Entry 8HOK (X-ray diffraction, 2.15 A resolution); this record covers chain A.

# Chain A
Name: UGT71AP2
From: Scutellaria baicalensis
Amino-acid sequence (464 residues; each row starts with the number of its first residue; numbering starts at 0):
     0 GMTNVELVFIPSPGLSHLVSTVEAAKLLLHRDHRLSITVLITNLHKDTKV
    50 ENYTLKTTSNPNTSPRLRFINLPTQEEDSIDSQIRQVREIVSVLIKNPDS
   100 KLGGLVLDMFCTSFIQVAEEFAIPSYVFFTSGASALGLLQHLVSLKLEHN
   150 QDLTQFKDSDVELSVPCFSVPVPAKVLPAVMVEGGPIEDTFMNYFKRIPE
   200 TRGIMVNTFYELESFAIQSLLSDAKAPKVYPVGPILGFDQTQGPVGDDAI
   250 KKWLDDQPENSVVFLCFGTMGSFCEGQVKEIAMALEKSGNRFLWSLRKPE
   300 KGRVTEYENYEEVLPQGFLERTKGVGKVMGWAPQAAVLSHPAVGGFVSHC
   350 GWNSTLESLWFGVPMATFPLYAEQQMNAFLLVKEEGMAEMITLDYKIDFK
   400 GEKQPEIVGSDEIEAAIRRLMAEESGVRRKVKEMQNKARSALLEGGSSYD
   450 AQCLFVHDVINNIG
Disordered / not traced: 0-1
From the paper describing this entry:
  - catalytic residues: H16, D107 (from molecular simulation)
  - contacts within the chain: H16-D107 (from molecular simulation)
  - specificity-determining residues: S130, L138, P177, V179, M180
  - mutagenesis - L138T, V179D/M180T: increased catalytic activity on substrate 1
  - mutagenesis - L138T/V179D/M180T (12-fold): increased catalytic activity
  - mutagenesis - D107A, E372A: abolished catalytic activity on de-glycosylation

# In short
The paper reports catalytic residues H16 and D107; L138T and V179D/M180T increase catalytic activity on
substrate 1; 5 substitutions were tested in all.
Chain A is UGT71AP2 (Scutellaria baicalensis); the structure, crystal structure of UGT71AP2, was determined by
X-ray diffraction, deposited together with 8HOJ.
